Entry 9EZY (electron microscopy, 2.56 A resolution); this record covers chains B and D of the 5 polymer chains in the assembly.

[Chain B]
Molecule: Vibrio cholerae DdmE
From: Vibrio cholerae
UniProt: Q9KR73 (Q9KR73_VIBCH); numbering as in UniProt (aligned over 1-687)
Chain sequence (690 residues; row label = number of the first residue in the row; numbers below 1 keep their minus sign (Ser-2 is residue -2)):
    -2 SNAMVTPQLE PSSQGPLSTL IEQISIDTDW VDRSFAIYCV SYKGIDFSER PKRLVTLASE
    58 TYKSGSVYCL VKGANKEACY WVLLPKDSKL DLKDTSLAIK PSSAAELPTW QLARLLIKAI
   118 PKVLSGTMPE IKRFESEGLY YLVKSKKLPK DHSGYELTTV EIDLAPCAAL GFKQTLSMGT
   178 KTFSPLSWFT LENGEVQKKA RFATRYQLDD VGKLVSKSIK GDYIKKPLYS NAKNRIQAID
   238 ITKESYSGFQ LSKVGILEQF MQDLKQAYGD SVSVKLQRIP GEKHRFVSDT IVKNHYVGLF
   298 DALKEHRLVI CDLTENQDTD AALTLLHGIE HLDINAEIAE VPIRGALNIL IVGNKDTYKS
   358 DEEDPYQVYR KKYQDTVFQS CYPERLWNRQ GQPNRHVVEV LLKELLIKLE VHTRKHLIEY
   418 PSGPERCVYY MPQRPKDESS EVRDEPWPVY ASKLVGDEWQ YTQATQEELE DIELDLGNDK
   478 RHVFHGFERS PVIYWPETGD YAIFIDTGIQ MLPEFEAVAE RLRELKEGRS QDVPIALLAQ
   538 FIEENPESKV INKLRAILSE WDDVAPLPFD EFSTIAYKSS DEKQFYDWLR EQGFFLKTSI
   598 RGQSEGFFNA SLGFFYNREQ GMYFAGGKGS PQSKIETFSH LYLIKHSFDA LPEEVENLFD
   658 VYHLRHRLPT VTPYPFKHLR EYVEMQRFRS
Disordered / not traced: -2 to 10, 122-133, 186-193
Differences from the reference sequence: expression tag (-2 to 0)
Reported in the primary citation:
  - binding site for 14 nucleotide DNA guide with terminal 5' phosphate: Tyr363, Lys405
  - binding site for Target DNA strand (chain D): Lys230, Arg232, His393, Lys625, His663, Arg664

[Chain D]
Molecule: Target DNA strand
Sequence (66 nucleotides; row label = number of the first residue in the row; numbers below 1 keep their minus sign (DA-21 is residue -21)):
   -21 ATCTATCTGA TCGTTGTCGT CGTCTGGACA GAATTACTGG TAACTACGGT GGACAATGCT
    39 ACCTTA
Disordered / not traced: -21 to 0, 20-44

[Chain B / chain D interface]
Contacting residue pairs (50):
  Ala55(B) with DT1(D), sugar contact; DC2(D), phosphate contact
  Ser56(B) with DT1(D), sugar contact
  Tyr59(B) with DC2(D), phosphate contact
  Leu67(B) with DC2(D), phosphate contact
  Val68(B) with DT3(D), phosphate contact
  Lys69(B) with DC2(D), phosphate contact; DT3(D), hydrogen bond to the phosphate
  Arg111(B) with DT3(D), salt bridge to the phosphate; DG4(D), salt bridge to the phosphate
  Lys115(B) with DC2(D), sugar contact; DT3(D), salt bridge to the phosphate
  Glu134(B) with DT1(D), phosphate contact; DC2(D), sugar contact; DT3(D), base contact
  Pro163(B) with DG4(D), phosphate contact
  Thr201(B) with DT1(D), phosphate contact
  Lys214(B) with DT1(D), salt bridge to the phosphate
  Asn228(B) with DG9(D), sugar contact
  Ala229(B) with DA10(D), hydrogen bond to the phosphate
  Lys230(B) with DA8(D), base contact; DG9(D), sugar contact; DA10(D), sugar contact
  Arg232(B) with DG9(D), base contact; DA10(D), phosphate contact; DA11(D), sugar contact
  Arg392(B) with DA14(D), salt bridge to the phosphate; DC15(D), salt bridge to the phosphate
  His393(B) with DT13(D), stacking on the base; DA14(D), salt bridge to the phosphate
  Arg431(B) with DC7(D), salt bridge to the phosphate
  Phe484(B) with DA6(D), sugar contact; DC7(D), phosphate contact
  Lys575(B) with DT16(D), hydrogen bond to the base; DG17(D), hydrogen bond to the sugar
  Ser576(B) with DG18(D), phosphate contact; DT19(D), phosphate contact
  Ser577(B) with DT19(D), hydrogen bond to the phosphate
  Lys625(B) with DA14(D), salt bridge to the phosphate
  Ser627(B) with DA14(D), hydrogen bond to the base; DC15(D), base contact
  Pro628(B) with DA14(D), base contact
  Gln629(B) with DT13(D), hydrogen bond to the phosphate; DA14(D), base contact
  Glu633(B) with DA11(D), phosphate contact; DT12(D), phosphate contact
  His663(B) with DT13(D), base contact
  Arg664(B) with DT13(D), phosphate contact; DA14(D), salt bridge to the phosphate
  Leu665(B) with DT13(D), sugar contact
Interface residues without a listed pair, chain B (41 interface residues in all): Leu51, Val52, Gln108, Ala162, Ser227, Asn391, Val397, Glu485, Arg598, Lys631
Interface residues without a listed pair, chain D (19 interface residues in all): DG5

[Summary]
41 residues of chain B and 19 residues of chain D are in contact; the contacts include 7 hydrogen bonds, 10
salt bridges and 1 aromatic stacking contact. Polar contacts include Lys575(B)-DT16(D), Ser627(B)-DA14(D) and
Lys575(B)-DG17(D). From the paper: a binding site for Target DNA strand (chain D) at Lys230(B), Arg232(B) and
His393(B) among others; a binding site for 14 nucleotide DNA guide with terminal 5' phosphate at Tyr363(B) and
Lys405(B).
Here chain B is Vibrio cholerae DdmE (Vibrio cholerae) and chain D is Target DNA strand. Entry 9EZY (Vibrio
cholerae DdmD-DdmE holo complex) was determined by electron microscopy, deposited together with 9EZX.
